7TTM - chains A and L of the 3 polymer chains in the assembly; structure by X-ray diffraction, 2.24 A resolution.

# Chain A
Name: Spike protein S1
From: Bat SARS-like coronavirus RsSHC014
Notes: fragment: receptor-binding domain
UniProt: U5WLK5 (U5WLK5_SARS); residues 319-540 here correspond to UniProt positions 307-528 (UniProt number = residue number - 12)
Chain sequence (230 residues; row label = number of the first residue in the row):
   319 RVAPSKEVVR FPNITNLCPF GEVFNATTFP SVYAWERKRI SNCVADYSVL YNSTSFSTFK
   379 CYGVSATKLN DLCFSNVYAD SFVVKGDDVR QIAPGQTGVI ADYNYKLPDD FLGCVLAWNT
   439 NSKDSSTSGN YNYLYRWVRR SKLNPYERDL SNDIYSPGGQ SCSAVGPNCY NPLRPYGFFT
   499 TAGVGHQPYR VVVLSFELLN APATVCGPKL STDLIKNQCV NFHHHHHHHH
Not modelled in the structure: 319-332, 528-548
Sequence notes: expression tag (541-548)
Disulfides: Cys-336/Cys-361, Cys-379/Cys-432, Cys-391/Cys-524, Cys-480/Cys-487
Covalent attachments: N-acetylglucosamine (NAG) linked to Asn-334, Asn-343, Asn-370
Reported in the primary citation:
  - post-translational modification sites: Asn-334, Asn-343, Asn-370

# Chain L
Name: 1040 light chain
From: Homo sapiens
Chain sequence (216 residues; numbered 1 to 213 plus 4 insertion-coded residues; 1 number in that range is skipped by the numbering (no residue carries it; nothing is unmodelled there); the number before each row is that of its first residue; a row labelled like 27A-27B holds insertion residues (27A, then the next letters in order)):
     1 NFMLTQPHSM SESPGKTVTI SCTRSS
27A-27B GS
    28 IASNYVQWYQ QRPGSSPTTV IYEDNQRPSG VPDRFSGSI
66A-66B DS
    67 SSNSASLTIS GLKTEDEADY YCQSYDSSSW VFGGGTKLTV LGQPKANPTV TLFPPSSEEL
   127 QANKATLVCL ISDFYPGAVT VAWKADGSPV KAGVETTKPS KQSNNKYAAS SYLSLTPEQW
   187 KSHRSYSCQV THEGSTVEKT VAPTECS
Not modelled in the structure: 211-213
Disulfides: Cys-22/Cys-88, Cys-135/Cys-194

# Chain A / chain L interface
Contacting residue pairs - 11 pairs, chain A then chain L:
  Lys-378(A) with Glu-50(L), salt bridge
  Asp-405(A) with Arg-54(L), salt bridge
  Arg-408(A) with Tyr-49(L), hydrogen bond; Gln-53(L); Arg-54(L); Pro-55(L); Ser-56(L)
  Gln-414(A) with Tyr-49(L)
  Thr-415(A) with Ser-56(L), hydrogen bond (backbone-side chain)
  Gly-416(A) with Ser-56(L), hydrogen bond (backbone-side chain)
  His-504(A) with Asp-60(L), salt bridge

# Summary
Chain A and chain L each contribute 7 residues to their interface, with 3 hydrogen bonds and 3 salt bridges.
Among the polar pairs are Lys-378(A)/Glu-50(L), Asp-405(A)/Arg-54(L) and His-504(A)/Asp-60(L). Covalently
linked N-acetylglucosamine: at Asn-334(A), Asn-343(A) and Asn-370(A). From the paper: modification sites
Asn-334(A), Asn-343(A) and Asn-370(A).
Here chain A is Spike protein S1 (Bat SARS-like coronavirus RsSHC014) and chain L is 1040 light chain (Homo
sapiens). Entry 7TTM (Crystal structure of potent neutralizing antibody 10-40 in complex with Sarbecovirus bat
SHC014 receptor-binding domain) was determined by X-ray diffraction (same publication as 7TTY, 7SD5 and 7TTX).
